PDB entry 1ZSE | X-ray diffraction, 3.00 A resolution | chains R and A of the 4 polymer chains in the assembly

# Chain R
Molecule: RNA hairpin
Sequence (20 nucleotides; each row starts with the number of its first residue):
   301 AUGCAUGUCU AAGACAGCAU
Not modelled in the structure: 301-305, 318-320

# Chain A
Protein: Coat protein
Organism: Enterobacterio phage MS2
Reference sequence: P03612 (COAT_BPMS2); residues 1-129 here = UniProt positions 1-129
Chain sequence (129 residues; each row starts with the number of its first residue):
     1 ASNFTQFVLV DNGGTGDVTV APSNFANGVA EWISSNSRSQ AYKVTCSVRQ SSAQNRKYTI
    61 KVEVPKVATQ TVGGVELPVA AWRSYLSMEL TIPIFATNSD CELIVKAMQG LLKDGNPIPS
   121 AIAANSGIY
Differences from the reference sequence: engineered mutation Ser87 (Asn in P03612)
Reported in the primary citation:
  - mutagenesis - N87S, N87S/E89K: increased binding to Qbeta stem-loop (citing earlier work)
  - mutagenesis - N87S: decreased binding to MS2 operator (citing earlier work)
  - specificity-determining residues: Glu89 (proposed by the authors, not directly observed)

# Interface between chain R and chain A
Contacting residue pairs - 12 pairs, chain R then chain A:
  U306(R) with Glu89(A), phosphate contact
  U310(R) with Tyr85(A), phosphate contact
  A311(R) with Glu63(A), hydrogen bond to the sugar; Tyr85(A), stacking on the base
  A312(R) with Val29(A), base contact; Lys43(A), salt bridge to the phosphate; Thr45(A), hydrogen bond to the base; Cys46(A), base contact; Ser47(A), hydrogen bond to the base; Thr59(A), hydrogen bond to the base; Lys61(A), base contact
  G313(R) with Lys61(A), base contact
Interface residues without a listed pair, chain A (11 interface residues in all): Ile60

# Overview
5 residues of chain R face 11 of chain A across their interface; the contacts include 4 hydrogen bonds, 1 salt
bridge and 1 aromatic stacking contact. Polar pairs include A312(R)-Thr45(A), A312(R)-Ser47(A) and
A312(R)-Thr59(A). The paper reports that N87S and N87S/E89K of chain A increase binding to Qbeta stem-loop;
the specificity determinant Glu89(A).
Chain R is RNA hairpin and chain A is Coat protein (Enterobacterio phage MS2); the structure, RNA stemloop
from bacteriophage Qbeta complexed with an N87S mutant MS2 Capsid, was determined by X-ray diffraction (same
publication as 2B2D, 2B2E, 2B2G, 2BNY, 2BQ5 and 2BS1).
